Entry 3FGU (X-ray diffraction, 2.15 A resolution); this record covers chain A.

Chain A:
Protein: Glucokinase
Source organism: Homo sapiens
Notes: EC 2.7.1.2
UniProtKB: P35557 (HXK4_HUMAN); residue numbers follow UniProt; this construct covers 12-465
Chain sequence (470 residues; row label = number of the first residue in the row; numbers below 1 keep their minus sign (Met-4 is residue -4)):
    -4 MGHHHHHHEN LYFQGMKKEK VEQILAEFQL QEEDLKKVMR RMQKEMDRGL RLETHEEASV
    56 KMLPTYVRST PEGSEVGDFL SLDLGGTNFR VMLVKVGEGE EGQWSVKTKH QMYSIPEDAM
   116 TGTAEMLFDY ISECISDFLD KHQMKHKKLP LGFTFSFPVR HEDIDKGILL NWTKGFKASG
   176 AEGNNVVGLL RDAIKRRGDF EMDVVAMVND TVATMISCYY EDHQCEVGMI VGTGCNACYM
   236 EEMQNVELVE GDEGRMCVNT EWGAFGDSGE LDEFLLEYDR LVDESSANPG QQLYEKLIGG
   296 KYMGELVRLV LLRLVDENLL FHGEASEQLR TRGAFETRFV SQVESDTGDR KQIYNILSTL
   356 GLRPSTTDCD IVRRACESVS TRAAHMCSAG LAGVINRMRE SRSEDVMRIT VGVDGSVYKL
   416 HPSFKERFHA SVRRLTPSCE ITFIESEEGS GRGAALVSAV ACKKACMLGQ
Unresolved in the structure: -4 to 4, 67-68, 94-96, 141-142, 459-465
Construct notes: expression tag (-4 to 11)
Metal / ion sites: Mg2+ near Asp205 (its only coordinating residue here); K+: Met238, Val241, Val244, Gly246
Ligand contacts:
  - AMP-PNP (ANP; phosphoaminophosphonic acid-adenylate ester): Gly80, Gly81, Arg85, Ser151, Lys169, Asp205, Ile225, Gly227, Thr228, Gly229, Gly295, Lys296, Thr332, Arg333, Ser336, Gly410, Ser411, Val412, Leu415, His416
  - beta-D-glucopyranose (BGC): Ser151, Phe152, Pro153, Thr168, Lys169, Asn204, Asp205, Thr206, Ile225, Gly229, Cys230, Asn231, Glu256, Gln287, Glu290
Swiss-Prot annotation at these positions:
  - binding site (ATP): Asp78 to Asn83, Thr228, Gly295, Lys296, Thr332 to Ser336, Ser411 to Leu415
  - binding site (substrate): Ser151, Phe152, Thr168, Lys169, Asn204, Asp205, Asn231, Glu256, Glu290
  - natural variant: Val16 (V16E: In MODY2), Ile19 (I19N: In MODY2), Leu20 (L20P: In MODY2), Arg36 (R36W: In MODY2), Glu40 (E40K: In PNDM1), Arg43 (R43C: In PNDM1; R43H: In MODY2; R43S: In MODY2), Gly44 (G44S: In MODY2), His50 (H50D: In PNDM1), Ala53 (A53S: In MODY2), Tyr61 to Gln465 (deletion: In MODY2), Tyr61 (Y61S: In MODY2), Thr65 (T65I: In HHF3), 89 further natural variant entries in UniProt
  - mutagenesis: Ser64 (S64P: Increased glucokinase activity based on measure of catalytic efficiency. Increased affinity for glucose), Glu177 (E177K: Small change in glucokinase activity), Met197 (M197V: Increased glucokinase activity based on measure of catalytic efficiency. Increased affinity for glucose), Ile211 (I211F: Increased glucokinase activity based on measure of catalytic efficiency. Increased affinity for glucose), Tyr214 (Y214A: Increased glucokinase activity based on measure of catalytic efficiency. Increased affinity for glucose. No effect on affinity for ATP), Tyr215 (Y215A: Increased glucokinase activity based on measure of catalytic efficiency. Increased affinity for glucose. Loss of inhibition by GCKR. No effect on affinity for ATP), Glu256 (E256A: Inactive enzyme with no glucokinase activity), Lys414 (K414A: Small change in glucokinase activity), Ser453 (S453A: Increased glucokinase activity based on measure of catalytic efficiency. Increased affinity for glucose)

Summary:
Ligands of chain A: beta-D-glucopyranose and AMP-PNP. Met238, Val241, Val244 and Gly246 coordinate K+. Curated
annotation (UniProt) lists 19 ATP-binding residues, 9 substrate-binding residues and 9 mutagenesis sites.
Chain A is Glucokinase (Homo sapiens); the structure, Catalytic complex of Human Glucokinase, was determined
by X-ray diffraction, deposited together with 4NO7, 3ID8, 3IDH and 3F9M.
